Entry 1K2X (X-ray diffraction, 1.65 A resolution); this record covers chains B and D of the 4 polymer chains in the assembly.

Chain B (and D):
Protein: Putative L-asparaginase
Source organism: Escherichia coli
Notes: EC 3.5.1.1; fragment: c-terminus (residues 179-321); chain D of this document is another copy of the same molecule, construct and numbering; everything in this record applies to it too
UniProt: P37595 (ASGX_ECOLI); residues 179-321 here = UniProt positions 179-321
Sequence (143 residues; row label = number of the first residue in the row):
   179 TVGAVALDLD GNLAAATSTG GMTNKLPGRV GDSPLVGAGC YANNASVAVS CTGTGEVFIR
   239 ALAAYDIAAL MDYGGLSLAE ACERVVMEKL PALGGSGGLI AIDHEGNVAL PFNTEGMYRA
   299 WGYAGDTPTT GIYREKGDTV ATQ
Disordered / not traced: 314-321
UniProt features mapped onto this chain:
  - active site: Thr179 (Nucleophile)
  - binding site (substrate): Arg207 to Asp210, Thr230 to Gly233
  - mutagenesis: Thr179 (T179A: Catalytically inactive)
Reported in the primary citation:
  - catalytic residues: Thr179 (citing earlier work)
  - binding site for chloride ion: Arg262, Glu293
  - conformationally variable residues (loop rearrangement): Gly199 to Leu204

Interface between chain B and chain D:
Pairs across the interface (24):
  Val214(B) with Ile237(D); Leu240(D)
  Gly215(B) with Leu240(D)
  Ile237(B) with Val214(D), hydrophobic
  Leu240(B) with Val214(D); Tyr219(D), hydrophobic; Tyr243(D), hydrophobic
  Tyr243(B) with Leu240(D), hydrophobic; Tyr243(D), hydrophobic; Asp244(D), hydrogen bond
  Asp244(B) with Tyr243(D), hydrogen bond; Tyr251(D), hydrogen bond
  Ala247(B) with Ala247(D), hydrophobic; Tyr251(D)
  Leu248(B) with Tyr251(D)
  Tyr251(B) with Asp244(D), hydrogen bond; Ala247(D); Leu248(D); Tyr251(D); Gly252(D); Lys267(D), hydrogen bond
  Gly252(B) with Tyr251(D)
  Arg262(B) with Tyr251(D)
  Lys267(B) with Tyr251(D), hydrogen bond
Interface residues without a listed pair, chain B (16 interface residues in all): Leu213, Tyr219, Arg238, Ala239
Interface residues without a listed pair, chain D (15 interface residues in all): Leu213, Gly215, Arg238, Ala239

Overview:
The interface between chain B and chain D involves 16 residues on one side and 15 on the other; the contacts
include 6 hydrogen bonds. Among the polar pairs are Tyr243(B)-Asp244(D), Asp244(B)-Tyr251(D) and
Tyr251(B)-Lys267(D). The paper reports the catalytic residue Thr179(B); a binding site for chloride ion at
Arg262(B) and Glu293(B).
Both chains are Putative L-asparaginase (Escherichia coli). Entry 1K2X (Crystal structure of putative
asparaginase encoded by Escherichia coli ybiK gene) was determined by X-ray diffraction, deposited together
with 1JN9 and 2ZAK.
